PDB entry 8ZKK | electron microscopy, 3.60 A resolution | chains u and z of the 9 polymer chains in the assembly

Chain u (and z):
Protein: gp13
Organism: Vibrio cholerae
Notes: chain z of this document is another copy of the same molecule, construct and numbering; everything in this record applies to it too
Sequence (93 residues; row label = number of the first residue in the row):
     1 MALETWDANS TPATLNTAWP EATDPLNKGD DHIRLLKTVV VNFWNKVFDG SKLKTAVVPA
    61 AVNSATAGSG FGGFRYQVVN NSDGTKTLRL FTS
Disordered / not traced: 50-93

Interface between chain u and chain z:
Pairs across the interface (18; chain u residue first):
  Asp-30(u) with Ala-22(z)
  Ile-33(u) with Pro-20(z), hydrophobic; Ile-33(z), hydrophobic; Leu-36(z), hydrophobic
  Arg-34(u) with Ala-18(z); Pro-20(z), hydrogen bond (side chain-backbone)
  Lys-37(u) with Glu-4(z), salt bridge; Leu-15(z); Asn-16(z); Pro-20(z); His-32(z), hydrogen bond; Leu-36(z)
  Thr-38(u) with Thr-17(z), hydrogen bond
  Val-40(u) with Val-39(z), hydrophobic
  Phe-43(u) with Phe-43(z), hydrophobic
  Trp-44(u) with Pro-12(z); Phe-43(z)
  Phe-48(u) with Val-47(z), hydrophobic
Interface residues without a listed pair, chain u (11 interface residues in all): Leu-36, Val-41
Interface residues without a listed pair, chain z (18 interface residues in all): Ala-13, Trp-19, Glu-21, Val-40

Overview:
11 residues of chain u and 18 residues of chain z are in contact; the contacts include 3 hydrogen bonds and 1
salt bridge. Polar contacts include Lys-37(u)/Glu-4(z), Arg-34(u)/Pro-20(z) and Lys-37(u)/His-32(z).
Both chains are gp13 (Vibrio cholerae). Entry 8ZKK (Portal-tail of Vibrio cholerae typing phage mature VP1)
was determined by electron microscopy (same publication as 8ZKM and 9IN6).
